4H36 - chains A and B; structure by X-ray diffraction, 3.00 A resolution.

== Chain A ==
Name: Mitogen-activated protein kinase 10
Organism: Homo sapiens
Notes: EC 2.7.11.24; fragment: catalytic domain
Reference sequence: P53779 (MK10_HUMAN); residue numbers follow UniProt; this construct covers 45-400
Amino-acid sequence (356 residues; each row starts with the number of its first residue):
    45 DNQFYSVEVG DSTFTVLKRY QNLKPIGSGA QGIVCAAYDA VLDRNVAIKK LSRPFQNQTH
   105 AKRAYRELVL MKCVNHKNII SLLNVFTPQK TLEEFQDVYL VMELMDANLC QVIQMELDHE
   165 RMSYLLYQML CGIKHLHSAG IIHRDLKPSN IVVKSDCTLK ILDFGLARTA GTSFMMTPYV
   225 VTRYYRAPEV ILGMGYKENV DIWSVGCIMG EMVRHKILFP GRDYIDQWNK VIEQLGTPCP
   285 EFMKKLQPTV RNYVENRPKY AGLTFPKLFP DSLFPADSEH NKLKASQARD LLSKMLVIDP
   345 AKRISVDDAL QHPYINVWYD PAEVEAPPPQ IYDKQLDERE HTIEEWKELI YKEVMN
Unresolved in the structure: 320-322
UniProt features mapped onto this chain:
  - motif: Thr-221 to Tyr-223 (TXY)
  - active site: Asp-189 (Proton acceptor)
  - binding site (ATP): Ile-70 to Val-78, Lys-93
  - modified residue: Thr-221 (Phosphothreonine), Tyr-223 (Phosphotyrosine)
What the authors report for this chain:
  - post-translational modification sites: Thr-221 (citing earlier work)

== Chain B ==
Name: Cyclic AMP-dependent transcription factor ATF-2
Organism: Homo sapiens
Reference sequence: P15336 (ATF2_HUMAN); numbering as in UniProt (aligned over 48-55)
Amino-acid sequence (8 residues; numbered 48 to 55; the number before each row is that of its first residue):
    48 KHEMTLKF
UniProt features mapped onto this chain:
  - modified residue: Thr-52 (Phosphothreonine)

== Chain A / chain B interface ==
Residue-residue contacts (17):
  Asp-150(A) / Phe-55(B)
  Ala-151(A) / Phe-55(B)  hydrophobic
  Met-159(A) / Leu-53(B)  hydrophobic
  Met-159(A) / Lys-54(B)
  Glu-164(A) / Met-51(B)
  Arg-165(A) / Thr-52(B)  hydrogen bond (side chain-backbone)
  Arg-165(A) / Leu-53(B)
  Tyr-168(A) / His-49(B)
  Lys-198(A) / Leu-53(B)
  Ser-199(A) / Thr-52(B)
  Ser-199(A) / Leu-53(B)  hydrogen bond (backbone-backbone)
  Ser-199(A) / Phe-55(B)
  Asp-200(A) / Met-51(B)
  Cys-201(A) / Leu-53(B)  hydrophobic
  Trp-362(A) / His-49(B)
  Trp-362(A) / Met-51(B)  hydrophobic
  Glu-367(A) / His-49(B)  salt bridge
Other interface residues (no listed pair), chain A (14 interface residues in all): Gln-155, Val-197
Other interface residues (no listed pair), chain B (7 interface residues in all): Lys-48
From the paper, about this interface:
  - specific contacts: Glu-367(A)/His-49(B)
  - interface residues, chain B: Met-51(B)

== Summary ==
The interface between chain A and chain B involves 14 residues on one side and 7 on the other, with 2 hydrogen
bonds and 1 salt bridge. Among the polar pairs are Glu-367(A)/His-49(B), Arg-165(A)/Thr-52(B) and
Ser-199(A)/Leu-53(B). The paper describes a contact between Glu-367(A) and His-49(B). From the paper: the
interface residue Met-51(B); a modification site at Thr-221(A).
Chain A is Mitogen-activated protein kinase 10 and chain B is Cyclic AMP-dependent transcription factor ATF-2,
both from Homo sapiens; the structure, Crystal Structure of JNK3 in Complex with ATF2 Peptide, was determined
by X-ray diffraction, deposited together with 4H39 and 4H3B.
